1KLU - chains A and B of the 4 polymer chains in the assembly; structure by X-ray diffraction, 1.93 A resolution.

[Chain A]
Name: HLA class II histocompatibility antigen, dr alpha chain
From: Homo sapiens
UniProt: P01903 (2DRA_HUMAN); residues 4-182 here correspond to UniProt positions 29-207 (UniProt number = residue number + 25)
Sequence (179 residues; row label = number of the first residue in the row):
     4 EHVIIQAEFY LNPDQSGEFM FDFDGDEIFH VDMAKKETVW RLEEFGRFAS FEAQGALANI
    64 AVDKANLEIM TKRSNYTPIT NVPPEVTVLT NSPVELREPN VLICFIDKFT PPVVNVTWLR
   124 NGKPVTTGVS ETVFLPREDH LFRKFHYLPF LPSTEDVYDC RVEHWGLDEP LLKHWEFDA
Disulfides: Cys-107/Cys-163
Swiss-Prot annotation at these positions:
  - region: Glu-179 to Ala-182 (Connecting peptide)
  - site: Gln-9 (Self- and pathogen-derived peptide antigen), Gly-49 (Self-peptide antigen), Phe-51 (Self- and pathogen-derived peptide antigen), Ala-52 (Self-peptide antigen), Ser-53 (Self- and pathogen-derived peptide antigen), Glu-55 (Pathogen-derived peptide antigen), Asn-62 (Self- and pathogen-derived peptide antigen), Asn-69 (Pathogen-derived peptide antigen), Arg-76 (Self- and pathogen-derived peptide antigen)
  - glycosylation (N-linked (GlcNAc...) asparagine): Asn-78, Asn-118

[Chain B]
Name: HLA class II histocompatibility antigen, dr-1 beta chain
From: Homo sapiens
UniProt: P04229 (2B11_HUMAN); residues 1-190 here correspond to UniProt positions 30-219 (UniProt number = residue number + 29)
Sequence (190 residues; row label = number of the first residue in the row):
     1 GDTRPRFLWQ LKFECHFFNG TERVRLLERC IYNQEESVRF DSDVGEYRAV TELGRPDAEY
    61 WNSQKDLLEQ RRAAVDTYCR HNYGVGESFT VQRRVEPKVT VYPSKTQPLQ HHNLLVCSVS
   121 GFYPGSIEVR WFRNGQEEKA GVVSTGLIQN GDWTFQTLVM LETVPRSGEV YTCQVEHPSV
   181 TSPLTVEWRA
Disulfides: Cys-15/Cys-79, Cys-117/Cys-173

[Chain A / chain B interface]
Contacting residue pairs (120; chain A residue first):
  Glu-4(A) with Phe-17(B), hydrogen bond (backbone-backbone); Asn-19(B), hydrogen bond (side chain-backbone); Gly-20(B)
  His-5(A) with Cys-15(B); His-16(B); Phe-17(B), hydrogen bond (backbone-backbone); Val-91(B)
  Val-6(A) with Cys-15(B); His-16(B)
  Ile-7(A) with Phe-13(B); Glu-14(B); Cys-15(B), hydrogen bond (backbone-backbone); Phe-17(B), hydrophobic
  Ile-8(A) with Phe-13(B); Glu-14(B)
  Gln-9(A) with Leu-11(B); Lys-12(B); Phe-13(B), hydrogen bond (backbone-backbone); Tyr-78(B), hydrogen bond
  Ala-10(A) with Leu-11(B)
  Glu-11(A) with Gln-10(B); Leu-11(B), hydrogen bond (backbone-backbone)
  Phe-12(A) with Leu-8(B), hydrophobic; Trp-9(B); Gln-10(B)
  Tyr-13(A) with Leu-8(B); Trp-9(B), hydrogen bond (backbone-backbone)
  Leu-14(A) with Arg-6(B); Phe-7(B); Leu-8(B), hydrophobic
  Asn-15(A) with Arg-6(B); Phe-7(B), hydrogen bond (backbone-backbone)
  Pro-16(A) with Arg-4(B); Pro-5(B); Arg-6(B)
  Asp-17(A) with Arg-6(B), salt bridge
  Phe-24(A) with Tyr-78(B); Asn-82(B)
  Phe-26(A) with Thr-90(B); Val-91(B); Tyr-123(B); Trp-153(B), hydrophobic
  Asp-27(A) with Gln-149(B), hydrogen bond (backbone-side chain)
  Gly-28(A) with Gln-149(B)
  Asp-29(A) with Tyr-123(B); Gln-149(B), hydrogen bond; Gly-151(B); Trp-153(B); Phe-155(B)
  Glu-30(A) with Trp-153(B), hydrogen bond (backbone-side chain)
  Arg-44(A) with Gly-151(B), hydrogen bond (side chain-backbone); Asp-152(B); Trp-153(B)
  Leu-45(A) with Arg-93(B); Trp-153(B), hydrophobic
  Glu-47(A) with Arg-93(B), salt bridge
  Phe-48(A) with Phe-89(B), hydrophobic; Trp-153(B)
  Phe-51(A) with Phe-89(B), hydrophobic
  Ala-52(A) with Phe-89(B), hydrophobic
  Asp-66(A) with Trp-9(B); Leu-11(B)
  Asn-69(A) with Trp-9(B)
  Leu-70(A) with Phe-7(B); Leu-8(B); Trp-9(B), hydrophobic
  Met-73(A) with Trp-9(B), hydrophobic; Tyr-32(B), hydrophobic; Leu-53(B), hydrophobic; Asp-57(B)
  Thr-74(A) with Phe-7(B); Tyr-32(B)
  Arg-76(A) with Leu-53(B), hydrogen bond (side chain-backbone); Pro-56(B); Asp-57(B), salt bridge
  Ser-77(A) with Tyr-32(B), hydrogen bond
  Tyr-79(A) with Phe-7(B)
  Thr-80(A) with Phe-7(B); Tyr-32(B), hydrogen bond (backbone-side chain); Asn-33(B), hydrogen bond (backbone-side chain)
  Pro-81(A) with Pro-5(B), hydrophobic; Arg-6(B); Phe-7(B), hydrophobic; Asn-33(B), hydrogen bond (backbone-side chain)
  Ile-82(A) with Arg-6(B), hydrogen bond (backbone-backbone); Leu-8(B), hydrophobic; Asn-33(B)
  Val-85(A) with Gln-34(B)
  Thr-93(A) with Gln-156(B), hydrogen bond (backbone-side chain)
  Asn-94(A) with Ser-120(B); Gln-156(B)
  Pro-96(A) with Ser-118(B); Ser-120(B)
  Ile-106(A) with Asn-150(B)
  Phe-108(A) with Ile-148(B), hydrophobic; Gln-149(B); Asn-150(B)
  Thr-113(A) with Leu-8(B)
  Pro-115(A) with Leu-8(B)
  Pro-139(A) with Lys-12(B)
  Arg-140(A) with Lys-12(B), hydrogen bond (backbone-side chain)
  Glu-141(A) with Glu-14(B); Arg-29(B), salt bridge
  Asp-142(A) with Gln-34(B), hydrogen bond (backbone-side chain)
  His-143(A) with Gln-10(B); Lys-12(B); Arg-29(B), hydrogen bond; Ile-31(B); Glu-36(B)
  Leu-144(A) with Gln-34(B)
  Phe-145(A) with Leu-8(B), hydrophobic; Gln-10(B)
  Arg-146(A) with Gln-149(B), hydrogen bond
  Phe-148(A) with Gln-149(B); Asn-150(B); Gly-151(B)
  Tyr-150(A) with Asn-150(B), hydrogen bond (side chain-backbone); Gly-151(B), hydrogen bond (side chain-backbone); Asp-152(B)
  Trp-168(A) with Arg-6(B)
Other interface residues (no listed pair), chain A (62 interface residues in all): Ile-31, Ser-95, Pro-114, Thr-135, Asp-181, Ala-182
Other interface residues (no listed pair), chain B (50 interface residues in all): Asp-2, Phe-18, Gly-54, Tyr-83, Val-85, Thr-100, Tyr-102, Lys-105

[Summary]
62 residues of chain A face 50 of chain B across their interface; the contacts include 26 hydrogen bonds and 4
salt bridges. Among the polar pairs are Asp-17(A)/Arg-6(B), Glu-47(A)/Arg-93(B) and Arg-76(A)/Asp-57(B).
Chain A is HLA class II histocompatibility antigen, dr alpha chain and chain B is HLA class II
histocompatibility antigen, dr-1 beta chain, both from Homo sapiens; the structure, Crystal structure of
HLA-DR1/TPI(23-37) complexed with staphylococcal enterotoxin C3 variant 3B2 (SEC3-3B2), was determined by
X-ray diffraction (same publication as 1KLG).
